5YFP - chains B and C of the 8 polymer chains in the assembly; structure by electron microscopy, 4.40 A resolution (low resolution: residue-level contacts below are approximate; hydrogen-bond / salt-bridge calls are withheld).

Chain B:
Protein: Exocyst complex component SEC5
Organism: Saccharomyces cerevisia S288c
Reference sequence: P89102 (SEC5_YEAST); numbering as in UniProt (aligned over 1-971)
Amino-acid sequence (971 residues; each row starts with the number of its first residue):
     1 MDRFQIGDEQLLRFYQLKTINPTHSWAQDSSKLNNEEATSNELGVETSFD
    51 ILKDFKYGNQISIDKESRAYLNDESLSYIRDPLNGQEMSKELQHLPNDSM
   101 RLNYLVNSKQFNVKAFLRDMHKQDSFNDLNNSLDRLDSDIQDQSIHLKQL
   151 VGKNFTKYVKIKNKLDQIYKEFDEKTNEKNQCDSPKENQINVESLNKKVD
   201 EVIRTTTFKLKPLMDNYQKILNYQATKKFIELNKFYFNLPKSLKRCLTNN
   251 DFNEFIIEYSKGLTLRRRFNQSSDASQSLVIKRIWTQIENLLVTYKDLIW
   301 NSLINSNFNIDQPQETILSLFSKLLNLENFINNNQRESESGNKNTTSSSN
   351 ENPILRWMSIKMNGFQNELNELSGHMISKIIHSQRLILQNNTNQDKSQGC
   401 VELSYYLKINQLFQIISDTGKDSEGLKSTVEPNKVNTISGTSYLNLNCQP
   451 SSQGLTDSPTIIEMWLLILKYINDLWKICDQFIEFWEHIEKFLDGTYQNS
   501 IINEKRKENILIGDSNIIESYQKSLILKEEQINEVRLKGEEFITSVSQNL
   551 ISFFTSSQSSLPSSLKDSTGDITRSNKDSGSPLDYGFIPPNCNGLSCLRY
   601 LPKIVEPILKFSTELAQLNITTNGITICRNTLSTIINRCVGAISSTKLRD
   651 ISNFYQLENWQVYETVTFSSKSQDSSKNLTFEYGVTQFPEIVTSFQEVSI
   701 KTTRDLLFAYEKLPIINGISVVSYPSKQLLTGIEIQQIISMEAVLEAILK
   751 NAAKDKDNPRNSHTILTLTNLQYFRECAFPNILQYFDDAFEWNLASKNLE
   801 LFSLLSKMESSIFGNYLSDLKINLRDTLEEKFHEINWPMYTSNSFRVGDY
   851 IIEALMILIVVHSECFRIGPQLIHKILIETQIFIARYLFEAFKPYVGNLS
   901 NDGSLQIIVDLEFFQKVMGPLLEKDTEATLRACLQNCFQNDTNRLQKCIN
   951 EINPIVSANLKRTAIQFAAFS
Not modelled in the structure: 33-64, 332-342

Chain C:
Protein: Exocyst complex component SEC6
Organism: Saccharomyces cerevisia S288c
Reference sequence: P32844 (SEC6_YEAST); residue numbers follow UniProt; this construct covers 1-805
Amino-acid sequence (805 residues; numbered 1 to 805; the number before each row is that of its first residue):
     1 MSSDPLQQVCDLIKGDLSLERVRDIKEQLLKEKSVVEYQLNKESDKYYGE
    51 VEESLKLLNLSKNSVTSIKQQINEVNKLGNDNRFAINRYDILFRATKLYE
   101 TVNTTSSIYDRIYNFVALMEHIERLLVAELAEDALETGCPHLLEIHFLLT
   151 SARDFQEQVVVMAKEATEDAQRTVMKLFSRLSGIISKFDKLLDGLTYDIV
   201 EMARAEQISLAIRLFKIYDLEEREDLRIEAIRNIIKKKEIEIEKSSIKKL
   251 PNSKNTARLQDETPKVIEYPTNKGLYQEIMSGTISTRTAPRGYKHFLING
   301 INNSISEMFGEMREKYVGDQKFDVLDNMDWIFNELIIVKEHIANCCPPHW
   351 NIFEVYFDQYYKELHSLITDLVESEPETIIILDILAFDKTFQDTLKQDFG
   401 FTKSEVKSVIGDKEKETLFKDYLNLIVVKMTEWIGNLEKAEFDVFLERST
   451 PPHSDSDGLLFLDGTKTCFQMFTQQVEVAAGTNQAKILVGVVERFSDLLT
   501 KRQKNWISKISEEIKKQINYNHKYDIDPESITPEDECPGGLVEYLIAVSN
   551 DQMKAADYAVAISSKYGKLVSKVYEKQITNHLEGTLDGFAEVAQCSSLGL
   601 ITLMFDDLRKPYQEIFSKTWYMGSQAQQIADTLDEYLLDIKPQMNSVLFV
   651 NFIDNVIGETIIKFLTALSFEHSFKNKNNKFLEAMKRDFEIFYQLFVKVL
   701 DGNESKDTLITQNFTVMEFFMDLSCEPIDSILDIWQKYLEVYWDSRIDLL
   751 VGILKCRKDVSSSERKKIVQQATEMLHEYRRNMEANGVDREPTLMRRFVL
   801 EFEKQ
Not modelled in the structure: 399-406, 786-788

How chain B and chain C interact:
Contacting residue pairs - 75 pairs, chain B then chain C:
  M1(B) - F115(C)
  M1(B) - M119(C)
  D2(B) - M119(C)
  D2(B) - E120(C)
  D2(B) - H146(C)
  D2(B) - T150(C)
  R3(B) - H146(C)
  F4(B) - L149(C)
  F4(B) - T150(C)
  F4(B) - R153(C)
  G7(B) - H141(C)
  G7(B) - L142(C)
  G7(B) - I145(C)
  G7(B) - H146(C)
  G7(B) - L149(C)
  D8(B) - H141(C)
  D8(B) - L142(C)
  L11(B) - L149(C)
  L11(B) - E221(C)
  L12(B) - H141(C)
  L12(B) - I145(C)
  L12(B) - I217(C)
  L12(B) - E221(C)
  F14(B) - E221(C)
  Y15(B) - L220(C)
  Y15(B) - E221(C)
  Y15(B) - P348(C)
  L17(B) - N344(C)
  L17(B) - C345(C)
  L17(B) - P347(C)
  K18(B) - R213(C)
  K18(B) - C345(C)
  N21(B) - L210(C)
  N21(B) - R213(C)
  N21(B) - L214(C)
  T23(B) - H141(C)
  T23(B) - L142(C)
  T23(B) - L214(C)
  D29(B) - P348(C)
  S67(B) - I228(C)
  S67(B) - I231(C)
  S67(B) - R232(C)
  S67(B) - I235(C)
  R68(B) - I235(C)
  V159(B) - R94(C)
  V159(B) - L98(C)
  I161(B) - N87(C)
  K162(B) - N87(C)
  K162(B) - I91(C)
  L165(B) - I86(C)
  L165(B) - N87(C)
  D166(B) - R83(C)
  D166(B) - I86(C)
  Y169(B) - G79(C)
  Y169(B) - N82(C)
  Y169(B) - R83(C)
  K170(B) - R83(C)
  F172(B) - N76(C)
  F172(B) - G79(C)
  F172(B) - N80(C)
  D173(B) - N80(C)
  D173(B) - R83(C)
  K175(B) - N76(C)
  T176(B) - N76(C)
  T176(B) - N80(C)
  N191(B) - T66(C)
  N191(B) - K69(C)
  N191(B) - Q70(C)
  N191(B) - N73(C)
  V192(B) - T66(C)
  S194(B) - S61(C)
  S194(B) - K62(C)
  S194(B) - T66(C)
  L195(B) - K62(C)
  L195(B) - T66(C)
Also at the interface, not in a pair above, chain B (37 interface residues in all): R13, Q16, H24, N177, K198
Also at the interface, not in a pair above, chain C (47 interface residues in all): V65, K77, V116, E123, C139, D225, C346
Interface features reported in the paper:
  - interface residues, chain B: M1(B)

In short:
37 residues of chain B and 47 residues of chain C are in contact. The paper reports the interface residue
M1(B).
Here chain B is Exocyst complex component SEC5 and chain C is Exocyst complex component SEC6, both from
Saccharomyces cerevisia S288c. Entry 5YFP (Cryo-EM Structure of the Exocyst Complex) was determined by
electron microscopy.
